9FM1 - chains C and E of the 6 polymer chains in the assembly; structure by electron microscopy, 2.93 A resolution.

# Chain C
Molecule: Hemagglutinin
Organism: Influenza B virus
UniProt: A0A6B9RSJ6 (A0A6B9RSJ6_9INFB); residues 1-531 here correspond to UniProt positions 16-546 (UniProt number = residue number + 15)
Sequence (601 residues; row label = number of the first residue in the row; numbers below 1 keep their minus sign (Met-23 is residue -23)):
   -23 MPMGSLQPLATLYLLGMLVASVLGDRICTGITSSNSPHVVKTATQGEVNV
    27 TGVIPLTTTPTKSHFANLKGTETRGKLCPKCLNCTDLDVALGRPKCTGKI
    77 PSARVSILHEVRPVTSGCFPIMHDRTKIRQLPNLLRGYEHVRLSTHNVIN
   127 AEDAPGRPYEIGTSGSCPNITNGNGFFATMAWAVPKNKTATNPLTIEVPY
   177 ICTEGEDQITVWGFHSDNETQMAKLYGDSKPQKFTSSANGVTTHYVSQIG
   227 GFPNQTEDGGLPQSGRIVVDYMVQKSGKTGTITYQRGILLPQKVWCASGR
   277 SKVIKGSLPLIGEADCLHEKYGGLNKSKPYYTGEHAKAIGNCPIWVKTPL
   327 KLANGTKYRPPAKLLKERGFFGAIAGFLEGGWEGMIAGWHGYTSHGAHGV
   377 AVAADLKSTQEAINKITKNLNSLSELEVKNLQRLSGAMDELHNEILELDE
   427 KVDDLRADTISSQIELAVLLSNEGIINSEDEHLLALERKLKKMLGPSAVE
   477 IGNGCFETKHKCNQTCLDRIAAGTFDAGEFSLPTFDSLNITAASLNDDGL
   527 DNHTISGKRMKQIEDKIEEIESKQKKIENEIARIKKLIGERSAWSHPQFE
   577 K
Not modelled in the structure: -23 to 8, 332-389, 454-577
Disulfides: Cys54-Cys57, Cys60-Cys72, Cys94-Cys143, Cys178-Cys272, Cys292-Cys318
Glycans and other covalent adducts: N-acetylglucosamine (NAG) linked to Asn145, Asn194
Differences from the reference sequence: initiating methionine (-23); expression tag (-22 to 0, 532-577)

# Chain E
Molecule: Single-domain antibody hVHH-69
Organism: Lama glama
Notes: antibody fragment or engineered binder
Sequence (124 residues; each row starts with the number of its first residue; note: 1 number in that range is skipped by the numbering (no residue carries it; nothing is unmodelled there); a row labelled like 82A-82C holds insertion residues (82A, then the next letters in order)):
     1 DVQLVESGGGLVQPGGSLRLSCAASGLVDSANVA
    36 WFRQAPGKEREFVAAVK
   52A W
    53 RSGSTIYADSVEGRFTISRDNAKSTVYLQM
82A-82C NSL
    83 RPEDTAVYYCAANQWYSG
100A-100H GYYGEKNY
   101 DYWGQGTLVTVSS
Disulfides: Cys22-Cys92

# Interface between chain C and chain E
Residue-residue contacts - 16 pairs, chain C then chain E:
  Leu44(C) - Trp97(E)  hydrophobic
  Lys45(C) - Val28(E)
  Gly46(C) - Val28(E)
  Gly46(C) - Gln96(E)  hydrogen bond (backbone-side chain)
  Thr47(C) - Gln96(E)
  Thr47(C) - Trp97(E)
  Arg80(C) - Asp101(E)  salt bridge
  Arg80(C) - Tyr102(E)  hydrogen bond
  Val81(C) - Trp97(E)  hydrophobic
  Lys278(C) - Trp97(E)
  Asn317(C) - Ser30(E)
  Glu401(C) - Ser54(E)
  Glu403(C) - Lys52(E)  salt bridge
  Glu403(C) - Tyr98(E)
  Glu403(C) - Tyr100B(E)  hydrogen bond
  Asn406(C) - Trp97(E)
Also at the interface, not in a pair above, chain C (15 interface residues in all): Ile315, Gly316, Val404, Lys405
Also at the interface, not in a pair above, chain E (11 interface residues in all): Gly100

# In short
Chain C and chain E form an interface of 15 and 11 residues respectively, with 3 hydrogen bonds and 2 salt
bridges. Polar contacts include Arg80(C)-Asp101(E), Glu403(C)-Lys52(E) and Gly46(C)-Gln96(E). Covalently
linked N-acetylglucosamine: at Asn145(C) and Asn194(C).
Here chain C is Hemagglutinin (Influenza B virus) and chain E is Single-domain antibody hVHH-69 (Lama glama).
Entry 9FM1 (Cryo-EM structure of Influenza B/Washington/02/2019 virus hemagglutinin in complex with
single-domain antibody hVHH-69) was determined by electron microscopy, deposited together with 9FM2.
